3RV6 - chain A; structure by X-ray diffraction, 2.04 A resolution.

# Chain A
Molecule: Isochorismate synthase/isochorismate-pyruvate lyase mbtI
Source organism: Mycobacterium tuberculosis
Notes: EC 4.1.3.-, 5.4.4.2
UniProt: Q7D785 (MBTI_MYCTU); residue numbers follow UniProt; this construct covers 2-450
Chain sequence (450 residues; numbered 1 to 450; the number before each row is that of its first residue):
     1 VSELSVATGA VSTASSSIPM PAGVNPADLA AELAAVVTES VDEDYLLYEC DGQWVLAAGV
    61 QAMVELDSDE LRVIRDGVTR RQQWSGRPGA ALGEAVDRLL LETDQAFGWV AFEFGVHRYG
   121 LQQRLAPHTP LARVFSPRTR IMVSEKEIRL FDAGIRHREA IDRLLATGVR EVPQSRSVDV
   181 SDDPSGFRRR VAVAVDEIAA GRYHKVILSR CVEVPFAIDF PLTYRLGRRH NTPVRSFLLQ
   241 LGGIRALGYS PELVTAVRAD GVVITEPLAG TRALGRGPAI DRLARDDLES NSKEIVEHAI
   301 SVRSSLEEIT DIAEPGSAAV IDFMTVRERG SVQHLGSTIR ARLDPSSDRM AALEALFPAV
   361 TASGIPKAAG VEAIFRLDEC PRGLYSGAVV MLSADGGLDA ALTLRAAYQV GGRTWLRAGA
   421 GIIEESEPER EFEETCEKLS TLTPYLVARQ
Not modelled in the structure: 1-14, 274-285, 328-334
Differences from the reference sequence: expression tag (1)
Residues lining bound ligands:
  - RVA (3-{[(Z)-1-carboxy-2-phenylethenyl]oxy}-2-hydroxybenzoic acid), molecule 1: Ser40, Val41, Gly154, Ile155, Arg156, Glu159
  - RVA, molecule 2: His204, Lys205, Val296, Ile300, Arg303, Glu307, Ile365, Pro366, Ile423
  - VAE (3-{[(E)-1-carboxy-2-phenylethenyl]oxy}-2-hydroxybenzoic acid): Ile207, Leu268, Ala269, Gly270, Thr271, Glu294, Glu297, His298, Thr361, Ala362, Tyr385, Leu404, Arg405, Arg417, Ala418, Gly419, Ala420, Gly421, Glu434, Lys438

# Overview
Ligands of chain A: compound VAE and compound RVA.
Chain A is Isochorismate synthase/isochorismate-pyruvate lyase mbtI (Mycobacterium tuberculosis); the
structure, Structure of a M. tuberculosis Salicylate Synthase, MbtI, in Complex with an Inhibitor with Phenyl
R-Group, was determined by X-ray diffraction (same publication as 3VEH, 3ST6, 3RV7, 3RV8 and 3RV9).
